Entry 8GOT (X-ray diffraction, 1.99 A resolution); this record covers chain A.

# Chain A
Molecule: Peptidase C3
Source organism: Senecavirus A
UniProtKB: A0A1U9IRU2 (A0A1U9IRU2_9PICO); residues 1-211 here correspond to UniProt positions 1509-1719 (UniProt number = residue number + 1508)
Chain sequence (211 residues; numbered 1 to 211; the number before each row is that of its first residue):
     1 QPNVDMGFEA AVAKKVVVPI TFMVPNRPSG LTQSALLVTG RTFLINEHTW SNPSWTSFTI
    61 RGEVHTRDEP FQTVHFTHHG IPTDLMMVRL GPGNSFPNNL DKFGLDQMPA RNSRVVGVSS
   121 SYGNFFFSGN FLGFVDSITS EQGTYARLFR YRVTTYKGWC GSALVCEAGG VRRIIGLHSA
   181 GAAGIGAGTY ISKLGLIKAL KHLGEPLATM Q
Disordered / not traced: 1-3
Ligand contacts: K8U ([(2S)-2-hexadecanoyloxy-3-[[(2R)-3-[[(2S)-3-[(5E,8E,11Z,14E)-icosa-5,8,11,14-tetraenoyl]oxy-2-[(9E,12Z)-octadeca-9,12-dienoyl]oxy-propoxy]-oxidanyl-phosphoryl]oxy-2-oxidanyl-propoxy]-oxidanyl-phosphoryl]oxy-propyl] icosanoate): Glu47, Pro70, Phe71, Gln72, Thr73, Val74, His75, Phe76, Thr77, His78, His79, Pro82, Gln142, Tyr145, Ser192, Leu194, Gly195, Ile197, Lys198, His202, Thr209
From the paper describing this entry:
  - catalytic residues: His48, Asp84, Gly158 to Gly161
  - contacts within the chain: His48-Asp84 (hydrogen bond)
  - binding site for K8U: His75 to His79, Lys198 to His202
  - mutagenesis - H75A, H75A/H78A, H78A, C160A: decreased binding to K8U
  - mutagenesis - H79A, H79A/R147A, R147A, K198A, K198A/H202A, H202A: unchanged binding to K8U
  - mutagenesis - H75A, H78A: decreased catalytic activity
  - mutagenesis - H75A/H78A: abolished catalytic activity on peptide substrate
  - interface residues: His48, Thr139, Glu141, Tyr145, Thr155, Tyr156, Cys160, His178, Ser179, Gly181, Gln211

# Summary
Ligands of chain A: compound K8U. From the paper: catalytic residues His48, Asp84 and Gly158; H75A, H75A/H78A
and H78A, among others, reduce binding to K8U; 10 substitutions were tested in all.
Chain A is Peptidase C3 (Senecavirus A); the structure, Crystal structure of wild-type protease 3C from Seneca
Valley Virus, was determined by X-ray diffraction (same publication as 8GPH).
